Entry 6ZZY (electron microscopy, 3.16 A resolution); this record covers chains B and G of the 23 polymer chains in the assembly.

# Chain B
Name: Photosystem I P700 chlorophyll a apoprotein A2
Organism: Chlorella ohadii
Notes: EC 1.97.1.12
UniProtKB: W8SUA3 (W8SUA3_CHLSO); residues 6-734 here correspond to UniProt positions 5-733 (UniProt number = residue number - 1)
Amino-acid sequence (731 residues; each row starts with the number of its first residue):
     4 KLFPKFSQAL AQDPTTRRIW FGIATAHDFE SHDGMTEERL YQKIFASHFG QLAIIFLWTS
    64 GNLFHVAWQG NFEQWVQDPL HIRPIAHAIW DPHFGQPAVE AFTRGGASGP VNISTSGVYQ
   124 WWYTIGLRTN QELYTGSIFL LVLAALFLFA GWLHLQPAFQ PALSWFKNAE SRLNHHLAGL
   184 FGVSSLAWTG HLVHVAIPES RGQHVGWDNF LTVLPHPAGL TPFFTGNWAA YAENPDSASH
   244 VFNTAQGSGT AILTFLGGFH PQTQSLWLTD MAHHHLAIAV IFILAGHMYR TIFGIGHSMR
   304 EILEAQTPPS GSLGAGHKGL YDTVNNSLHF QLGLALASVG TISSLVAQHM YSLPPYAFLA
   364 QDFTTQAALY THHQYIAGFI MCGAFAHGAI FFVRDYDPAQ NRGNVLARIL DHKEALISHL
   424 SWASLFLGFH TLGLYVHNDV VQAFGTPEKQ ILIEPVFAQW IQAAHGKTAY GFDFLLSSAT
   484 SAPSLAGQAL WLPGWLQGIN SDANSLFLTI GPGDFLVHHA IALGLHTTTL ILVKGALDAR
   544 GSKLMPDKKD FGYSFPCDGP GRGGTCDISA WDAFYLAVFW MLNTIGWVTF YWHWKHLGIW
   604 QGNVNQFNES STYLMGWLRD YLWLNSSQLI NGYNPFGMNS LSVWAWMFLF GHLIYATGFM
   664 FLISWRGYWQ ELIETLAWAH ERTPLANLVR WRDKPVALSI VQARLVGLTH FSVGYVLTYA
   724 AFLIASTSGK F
Differences from the reference sequence: insertion (5); conflict Ala241 (Val240 in W8SUA3), Ala402 (Glu401 in W8SUA3), Gln403 (Ala402 in W8SUA3)
Ion coordination: 4Fe-4S cluster Fe: Cys560, Cys569 (shared with 2 residues of chain A)
Residues lining bound ligands:
  - beta-carotene (BCR), molecule 1: Leu55, Ile58, Phe59, Trp61, Phe150, Gly182, Leu183, Val186, Ser187
  - beta-carotene (BCR), molecule 2: Phe59, Thr62, Leu66, Trp124, Trp125, Ile128, Leu130, Gly139, Phe142, Leu143, Trp210
  - beta-carotene (BCR), molecule 3: Leu189, Leu223, Phe226, Phe227, Leu279, Val283, Ile286, Leu287, His290, Ile298
  - beta-carotene (BCR), molecule 4: Phe333, Gly336, Leu337, Ala340, Thr344, Met384, Ala387, Phe388, Gly391, Phe394, Phe395, Ala539
  - beta-carotene (BCR), molecule 5: Leu409, Ile412, Leu419, Val536, Leu540
  - beta-carotene (BCR), molecule 6: Leu435, Gly436, Val439
  - beta-carotene (BCR), molecule 7: Trp649, Met650, Phe653, Trp672, Leu675, Ile676, Leu679
  - beta-carotene (BCR), molecule 8: Thr686, Pro687, Leu688, Ala689
  - chlorophyll b (CHL): Trp210, Asp211, Leu214
  - chlorophyll a isomer (CL0): Leu621, Leu625, Trp626
  - chlorophyll a (CLA), molecule 1: Phe6, Phe9, Gly25, Ile26, Ala29, His30, Phe32, His35, Lys46, Ser50, Gln54, Ile57
  - chlorophyll a (CLA), molecule 2: Thr19, Ile22, Trp23, Ile676, Leu679, Ala680, His683, Arg693, Trp694, Arg695, Pro698, Val699, Leu701
  - chlorophyll a (CLA), molecule 3: Trp23, Phe653, Leu656, Ile657, Thr660, Met663, Phe664, Leu701, Val709, Thr712, His713, Val716
  - chlorophyll a (CLA), molecule 4: Ile26, Ala27, Thr28, Ala29, His30, Asp31, His332, Leu335, Leu339, Phe382, Ile383, Cys385, Gly386, Ala389, His390, Ile393, Arg397, Tyr556, Trp574, Phe577, Leu708, Thr712, Val716, Leu720
  - chlorophyll a (CLA), molecule 5: His30, Phe32, Glu33, Tyr44, Ile47, Ser50, His51, Gln54, Leu55, Ile58, Phe169, Arg175, His179, Leu183, Phe184, Leu331, His332, Gln334, Leu335, Ala338, Leu339, Val342
  - chlorophyll a (CLA), molecule 6: His30, Gln54, Ile57, Ile58, Trp61, Leu339, Val342, Ile379, Phe382, Ile383
  - chlorophyll a (CLA), molecule 7: Phe48, Phe52, Leu146, Leu149, Phe150, Ala153, Leu156, His157, Ala161, Phe162, Pro164, Trp168
  - chlorophyll a (CLA), molecule 8: Phe48, His51, Phe52, Leu55, Trp124, Trp168, Phe169, Asn171, Ser174, Arg175, His178, His179, Gly182, Leu183, Phe184, Tyr359
  - chlorophyll a (CLA), molecule 9: Ile57, Leu60, Trp61, Ser63, Gly64, Phe67, His68, Trp71, Gln72, His90, Ala91, Ile92, Trp93, Leu144
  - chlorophyll a (CLA), molecule 10: Ile57, Trp61, Asn65, His68, Val69, Ala89, His90, Asn115, Ile116, Ser117, Thr118, Ser119, Val121, Val646, Trp647, Met650
  - chlorophyll a (CLA), molecule 11: Ile58, Phe59, Trp61, Thr62, Ser119, Gly120, Val121, Trp124, Val186, Ser187, Ala190, Val342, Ile345, Ser346, Val349, Met353, Tyr359, Leu372, His375, His376, Ile379, Ile383
  - chlorophyll a (CLA), molecule 12: Trp61, Asn65, Thr118, Ser119, Ala371, Leu372, Thr374, His375, Tyr378, Ile379, Phe382, Trp647, Met650, Val719, Leu720, Tyr722, Ala723, Ile727
  - chlorophyll a (CLA), molecule 13: His90, Ala91, Ile92, Trp93, Asp94, His96, Phe97, Phe105, Asn115, Ser645, Val646, Trp649
  - chlorophyll a (CLA), molecule 14: Trp124, Thr127, Ile128, Leu183, Phe184, Ser187, Ser188, Trp191, Leu195, Leu269, Leu271, Met274, His277, His278, Ile281, Phe285, Ile345, Leu348, Val349, His352, Met353, Pro358, Tyr359
  - chlorophyll a (CLA), molecule 15: Ile128, Gly129, Leu130, Glu135, Thr138, Gly139, Phe142, Ser187, Ala190, Trp191, Gly193, His194, His197, Val198, Val208, Gly209, Trp210, Phe213
  - chlorophyll a (CLA), molecule 16: Trp168, Asn171, Ser174, His178, Thr294, Ile295, Phe296
  - chlorophyll a (CLA), molecule 17: Ala172, Arg175, Leu176, His179, Leu180, Phe184, Met302, Leu306, Tyr324, Val327, Asn328, Leu337, Ala338, Ser341, Val342, Ile345
  - chlorophyll a (CLA), molecule 18: Leu176, Leu180, Phe184, Ile284, Phe285, Ala288, Met291, Tyr292, Met302, Ile305
  - chlorophyll a (CLA), molecule 19: Asn177, His178, Ala181, Gly182, Val186, Ile286, His290, Tyr292, Thr294, Phe296, Ile298
  - chlorophyll a (CLA), molecule 20: Leu189, Ala190, Thr192, Gly193, Val196, His197, Phe213, Leu214, Val216, Leu217, Pro218, His219, Gly222, Leu223, Phe227, Tyr234, Ile255, Leu256, Leu279
  - chlorophyll a (CLA), molecule 21: Phe226, Trp231, Ala232, Tyr234, Ala235, Leu256, Phe258, His276, Leu279, Ala280, Val283, Ile284, Leu287, Leu493
  - chlorophyll a (CLA), molecule 22: Thr257, Phe258, Gly260, Gly261, Leu269, Asp273, Met274, His276, His277, Ala280, Ile281, Ile284, His352, Leu356, Trp494, Trp498
  - chlorophyll a (CLA), molecule 23: Leu287, Ala288, His290, Met291, Ile298, Gly299, His300
  - chlorophyll a (CLA), molecule 24: Met291, His300, Glu304, Ile305, Ala308, Gln309
  - chlorophyll a (CLA), molecule 25: Ile305, Leu306, Gln309, Leu316, His320, Leu323, Val327, Phe333, Val408, Leu409, Ile412
  - chlorophyll a (CLA), molecule 26: Ala308, Gln309, Thr310, Pro311, Pro312, Ser315, Leu316
  - chlorophyll a (CLA), molecule 27: Ser315, Leu316, Val408, Arg411, Ile412, Asp414, His415, Leu419, His422
  - chlorophyll a (CLA), molecule 28: Leu337, Ala340, Ser341, Thr344, Leu348, Gln351, His352, Tyr354, Ser355, Leu356, Trp498, Leu509, Phe510
  - chlorophyll a (CLA), molecule 29: Thr344, Ser347, Leu348, Gln351, Gln377, Gly381, Met384, Phe388, Leu528, Thr531, Thr532, Leu535, Met584, Thr587, Ile588
  - chlorophyll a (CLA), molecule 30: Gln351, Tyr354, Tyr373, Gln377, Phe460, Ala461, Trp463, Ile464, Gln465, His468, Phe510, Leu511, Ile513, His521, Ile524, Leu528, Val591, Tyr594, Trp595, Lys598
  - chlorophyll a (CLA), molecule 31: Tyr378, Thr434, Leu435, Tyr438, Val520, Ala523, Leu526, Asn586, Gly589, Trp590, Phe593, Leu617, Trp620, Leu621, Leu625, Ser629, Ile633, Phe651, His655, Tyr658, Tyr718, Thr721, Tyr722, Phe725
  - chlorophyll a (CLA), molecule 32: Ala418, His422, Trp425
  - chlorophyll a (CLA), molecule 33: Leu419, His422, Leu423, Trp425, Ala525, Leu528, His529, Thr532
  - chlorophyll a (CLA), molecule 34: Ser421, His422, Ser424, Trp425, Leu428, Phe432
  - chlorophyll a (CLA), molecule 35: Ser424, Ser427, Leu428, Gly431, Phe432, Leu435, Leu526, Thr530, Leu533, Ile534, Leu579, Phe582, Trp583
  - chlorophyll a (CLA), molecule 36: Trp425, Leu428, Phe429, Phe432, His433
  - chlorophyll a (CLA), molecule 37: Trp425, Phe429, Leu430, Ile456, Glu457, Pro458, Val459, Phe460, Ala461, Asp517, Phe518, His521, His522, Ala525, His529
  - chlorophyll a (CLA), molecule 38: Leu435, Val439, Asp442, Leu526, Phe582, Trp583, Asn586, Trp590, Leu617, Leu621, Tyr658, Phe714
  - chlorophyll a (CLA), molecule 39: Gly436, Leu437, Val439, His440, Val443, Phe447, Lys452, Ile454
  - chlorophyll a (CLA), molecule 40: Phe460, Trp463, Phe477
  - chlorophyll a (CLA), molecule 41: Trp463, Ile464, Ala467, His468, Phe477, Leu478, Leu479, Pro486, Trp494, Trp498, Phe510
  - chlorophyll a (CLA), molecule 42: Leu478, Ala485, Pro486, Ala489, Gly490, Leu493, Trp494
  - chlorophyll a (CLA), molecule 43: Tyr636, Trp649, Leu652, Phe653, His655, Leu656, Tyr658, Ala659, Phe662
  - chlorophyll a (CLA), molecule 44: Leu656, Ala659, Thr660, Phe662, Met663, Ile666, Ser667, Tyr671, Trp672, Leu675
  - chlorophyll a (CLA), molecule 45: Leu679, Ala682, His683, Thr686, Ala689, Val692
  - chlorophyll a (CLA), molecule 46: Trp681, Ala682, Arg685, Thr686, Pro687
  - chlorophyll a (CLA), molecule 47: Pro687, Leu688, Ala689, Leu691
  - beta,beta-caroten-4-one (ECH): Gly53, Ile57, Leu60, Leu151
  - phylloquinone (PQN): Trp23, Met663, Phe664, Ser667, Trp668, Arg669, Trp672, Ala700, Leu701, Ala706
  - phosphatidylethanolamine (PTY), molecule 1: Trp210, Asp211, Phe213
  - phosphatidylethanolamine (PTY), molecule 2: Phe429, His433, Thr434, Leu437, Ile454, Ile456, Phe518, His522
  - 4Fe-4S cluster (SF4): Pro559, Cys560, Gly562, Pro563, Thr568, Cys569, Trp668, Ile703, Arg707

# Chain G
Name: Photosystem I reaction center subunit chloroplastic
Organism: Chlorella ohadii
UniProtKB: A0A2P6TZI8 (A0A2P6TZI8_CHLSO); residues 1228-1326 here = UniProt positions 1228-1326
Amino-acid sequence (99 residues; numbered 1228 to 1326; the number before each row is that of its first residue):
  1228 LADVNLVVGG CTVGALALGR FVFLPFHRAS LAKAGMPKQN GMTHLQAGDA RAEEASFILK
  1288 TNDPAGFTVV DVMAWGALGH AAAFYILATS SLGLDRNPF
Differences from the reference sequence: variant Ala1229 (Ser in A0A2P6TZI8), Leu1272 (Met in A0A2P6TZI8), Ile1285 (Val in A0A2P6TZI8), Ile1313 (Leu in A0A2P6TZI8), Ser1317 (His in A0A2P6TZI8), Gly1320 (Gln in A0A2P6TZI8), Leu1321 (Val in A0A2P6TZI8), Asn1324 (Val in A0A2P6TZI8)
Residues lining bound ligands:
  - beta-carotene (BCR), molecule 1: Thr1239, Leu1243, Val1299, Met1300, Gly1303, Ala1304, His1307, Ala1308, Phe1311
  - beta-carotene (BCR), molecule 2: His1254, Ala1301, Trp1302, Ala1304, Leu1305
  - chlorophyll a (CLA), molecule 1: Val1231, Asn1232, Val1235, Gly1236, Gly1237, Val1240, His1307, Phe1311
  - chlorophyll a (CLA), molecule 2: Leu1243, Ala1244, Arg1247, Phe1248, Thr1288, Asn1289, Asp1290, Pro1291, Phe1294, Val1296, Val1299
  - chlorophyll a (CLA), molecule 3: Phe1250, Phe1253, His1254, Ser1257, Leu1258, Ala1261
  - chlorophyll a (CLA), molecule 4: Asp1276, Arg1278, Phe1284, Met1300
  - chlorophyll a (CLA), molecule 5: Val1297, Met1300, Ala1301
  - chlorophyll a (CLA), molecule 6: Ala1308, Tyr1312, Ala1315, Thr1316, Ser1318, Leu1319, Leu1321, Arg1323
  - chlorophyll a (CLA), molecule 7: Tyr1312, Thr1316, Arg1323, Asn1324, Pro1325, Phe1326
  - ergosterol (ERG): Tyr1312, Ile1313, Thr1316, Ser1317, Arg1323

# Chain B / chain G interface
Contacting residue pairs (68; chain B residue first):
  Ser167(B) - Gln1266(G)
  Ser167(B) - Ala1274(G)  hydrogen bond (side chain-backbone)
  Ser167(B) - Gly1275(G)
  Ser167(B) - Asp1276(G)  hydrogen bond (side chain-backbone)
  Trp168(B) - Asp1276(G)
  Lys170(B) - Gln1266(G)
  Lys170(B) - Asn1267(G)
  Lys170(B) - His1271(G)
  Asn171(B) - His1271(G)  hydrogen bond
  Asn171(B) - Asp1276(G)  hydrogen bond
  Asn171(B) - Ala1279(G)
  Glu173(B) - Pro1264(G)
  Glu173(B) - His1271(G)  salt bridge
  Phe226(B) - Phe1311(G)
  Phe227(B) - Val1231(G)
  Thr228(B) - Val1231(G)
  Thr228(B) - Leu1314(G)
  Gly229(B) - Leu1314(G)
  Gly229(B) - Ala1315(G)
  Gly229(B) - Ser1318(G)
  Asn230(B) - Ser1318(G)
  Trp231(B) - Phe1311(G)  hydrophobic
  Trp231(B) - Ala1315(G)  hydrophobic
  Trp231(B) - Ser1318(G)
  Ala232(B) - Ser1318(G)  hydrogen bond (backbone-side chain)
  Ala232(B) - Leu1319(G)
  Arg293(B) - Leu1258(G)
  Arg293(B) - Gly1262(G)  hydrogen bond (side chain-backbone)
  Arg293(B) - Met1263(G)
  Arg293(B) - Pro1264(G)
  Arg293(B) - Glu1281(G)  salt bridge
  Thr294(B) - Glu1281(G)
  Ile295(B) - Arg1278(G)
  Ile295(B) - Ala1279(G)
  Ile295(B) - Glu1280(G)
  Ile295(B) - Glu1281(G)
  Ile295(B) - Ala1282(G)  hydrogen bond (backbone-backbone)
  Ile295(B) - Ile1285(G)
  Phe296(B) - Phe1284(G)  hydrophobic
  Phe296(B) - Ile1285(G)
  Phe296(B) - Val1297(G)
  Gly297(B) - Leu1258(G)
  Gly297(B) - Glu1281(G)
  Gly297(B) - Ile1285(G)
  Ile298(B) - Val1297(G)  hydrophobic
  Ile298(B) - Asp1298(G)
  Ser301(B) - Ala1261(G)
  Ser301(B) - Gly1262(G)  hydrogen bond (side chain-backbone)
  Ser301(B) - Met1263(G)  hydrogen bond (side chain-backbone)
  Ser301(B) - Pro1264(G)
  Arg303(B) - Lys1265(G)
  Glu304(B) - Lys1260(G)
  Glu304(B) - Ala1261(G)
  Tyr324(B) - Lys1265(G)
  Tyr324(B) - His1271(G)
  Asp325(B) - Asn1267(G)  hydrogen bond (side chain-backbone)
  Asn328(B) - Gln1266(G)
  Asn329(B) - Asn1267(G)  hydrogen bond
  Ala485(B) - Pro1325(G)
  Leu488(B) - Asn1324(G)
  Leu488(B) - Pro1325(G)
  Leu488(B) - Phe1326(G)
  Ala489(B) - Asp1322(G)
  Ala489(B) - Arg1323(G)
  Ala489(B) - Asn1324(G)
  Ala489(B) - Pro1325(G)
  Ala492(B) - Leu1321(G)
  Leu493(B) - Arg1323(G)
Other interface residues (no listed pair), chain B (34 interface residues in all): Ala165, Ala172, Gly299, Gln491
Other interface residues (no listed pair), chain G (38 interface residues in all): Leu1228, His1254, Gly1268, Ala1301

# Summary
34 residues of chain B face 38 of chain G across their interface; the contacts include 11 hydrogen bonds and 2
salt bridges. Polar pairs include Glu173(B)-His1271(G), Arg293(B)-Glu1281(G) and Ser167(B)-Ala1274(G).
Here chain B is Photosystem I P700 chlorophyll a apoprotein A2 and chain G is Photosystem I reaction center
subunit chloroplastic, both from Chlorella ohadii. Entry 6ZZY (Structure of high-light grown Chlorella ohadii
photosystem I) was determined by electron microscopy (same publication as 6ZZX and 7A4P).
